PDB entry 3FEQ | X-ray diffraction, 2.63 A resolution | chains B and D of the 8 polymer chains in the assembly

== Chain B (and D) ==
Name: Putative amidohydrolase
Notes: chain D of this document is another copy of the same molecule, construct and numbering; everything in this record applies to it too
Chain sequence (423 residues; row label = number of the first residue in the row; numbers below 1 keep their minus sign (Met-1 is residue -1)):
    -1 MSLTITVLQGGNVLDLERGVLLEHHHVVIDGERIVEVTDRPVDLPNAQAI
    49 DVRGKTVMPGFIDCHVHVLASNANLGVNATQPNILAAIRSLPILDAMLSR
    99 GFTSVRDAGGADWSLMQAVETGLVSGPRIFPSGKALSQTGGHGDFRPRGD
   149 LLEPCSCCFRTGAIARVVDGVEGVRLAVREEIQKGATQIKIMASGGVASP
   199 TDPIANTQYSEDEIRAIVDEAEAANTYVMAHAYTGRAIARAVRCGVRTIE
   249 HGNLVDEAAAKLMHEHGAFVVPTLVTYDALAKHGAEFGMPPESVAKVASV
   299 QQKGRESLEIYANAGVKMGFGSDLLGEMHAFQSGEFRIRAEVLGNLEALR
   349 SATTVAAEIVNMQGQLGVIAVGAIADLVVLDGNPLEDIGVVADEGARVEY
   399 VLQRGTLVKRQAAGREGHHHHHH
Unresolved in the structure: -1 to 1, 147-149, 410-421
Bound ions: Zn2+ site 1: His63, His65, Asp321; Zn2+ site 2: His229, His249

== How chain B and chain D interact ==
Pairs across the interface - 32 pairs, chain B then chain D:
  Trp111(B) with Arg146(D)
  Glu170(B) with Gly168(D); Val169(D), hydrogen bond (side chain-backbone)
  Arg173(B) with Ser208(D); Glu211(D), salt bridge
  Leu174(B) with Thr137(D); Asp167(D)
  Arg177(B) with Gln136(D); Thr137(D); Asp167(D), salt bridge; Tyr207(D); Ser208(D); Glu211(D), salt bridge
  Glu178(B) with Glu151(D)
  Ile180(B) with Arg146(D), hydrogen bond (backbone-side chain)
  Gln181(B) with Gly138(D); Arg144(D), hydrogen bond (side chain-backbone); Pro145(D), hydrogen bond (side chain-backbone); Arg146(D), hydrogen bond (backbone-side chain); Glu151(D); Thr199(D)
  Lys182(B) with Arg146(D); Glu151(D)
  Gly183(B) with Arg146(D)
  Glu220(B) with Arg234(D), hydrogen bond (backbone-side chain)
  Ala221(B) with Asn204(D); Thr205(D), hydrogen bond (backbone-backbone); Arg234(D)
  Ala222(B) with Asn204(D)
  Asn223(B) with Ala203(D); Asn204(D), hydrogen bond; Arg234(D), hydrogen bond
Also at the interface, not in a pair above, chain B (15 interface residues in all): Glu218

== Overview ==
15 residues of chain B and 18 residues of chain D are in contact, with 9 hydrogen bonds and 3 salt bridges.
Polar pairs include Arg173(B)-Glu211(D), Arg177(B)-Asp167(D) and Arg177(B)-Glu211(D). The Zn2+ site 1 is built
by His63(B), His65(B) and Asp321(B).
Both chains are Putative amidohydrolase. Entry 3FEQ (Crystal structure of uncharacterized protein eah89906)
was determined by X-ray diffraction, deposited together with 3N2C and 3MKV.
